PDB entry 8SPX | electron microscopy, 2.95 A resolution | chains C and F of the 6 polymer chains in the assembly

[Chain C]
Molecule: ATP synthase subunit alpha
From: Bacillus sp. PS3
Notes: EC 7.1.2.2
UniProtKB: A0A0M3VGF9 (A0A0M3VGF9_BACP3); residues 26-501 here = UniProt positions 26-501
Sequence (476 residues; row label = number of the first residue in the row):
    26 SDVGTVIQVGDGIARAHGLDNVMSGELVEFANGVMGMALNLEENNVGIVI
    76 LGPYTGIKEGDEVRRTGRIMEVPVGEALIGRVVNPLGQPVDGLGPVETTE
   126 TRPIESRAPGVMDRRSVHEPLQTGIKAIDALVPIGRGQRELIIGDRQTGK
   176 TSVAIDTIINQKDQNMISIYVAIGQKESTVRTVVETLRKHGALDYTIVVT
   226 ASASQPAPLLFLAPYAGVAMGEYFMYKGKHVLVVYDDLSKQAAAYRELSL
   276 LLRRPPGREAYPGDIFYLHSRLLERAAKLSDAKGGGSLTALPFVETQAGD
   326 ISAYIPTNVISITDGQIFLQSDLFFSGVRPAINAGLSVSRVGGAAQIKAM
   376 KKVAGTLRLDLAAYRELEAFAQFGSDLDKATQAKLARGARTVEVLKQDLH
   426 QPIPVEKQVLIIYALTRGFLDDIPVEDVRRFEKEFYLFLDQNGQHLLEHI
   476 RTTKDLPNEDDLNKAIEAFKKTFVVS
Not modelled in the structure: 26
Sequence notes: conflict Ser193 (Cys in A0A0M3VGF9), Phe463 (Trp in A0A0M3VGF9)
Bound ions: Mg2+: Thr176 (together with ATP)
Residues lining bound ligands: ATP (adenosine-5'-triphosphate): Asp170, Arg171, Gln172, Thr173, Gly174, Lys175, Thr176, Ser177, Phe349, Arg354, Pro355, Gln422, Asp423, Leu424

[Chain F]
Molecule: ATP synthase subunit beta
From: Bacillus sp. PS3
UniProtKB: A0A0M4U1P9 (A0A0M4U1P9_BACP3); residue numbers follow UniProt; this construct covers 1-471
Sequence (471 residues; numbered 1 to 471; the number before each row is that of its first residue):
     1 MTRGRVIQVMGPVVDVKFENGHLPAIYNALKIQHKARNENEVDIDLTLEV
    51 ALHLGDDTVRTIAMASTDGLIRGMEVIDTGAPISVPVGEVTLGRVFNVLG
   101 EPIDLEGDIPADARRDPIHRPAPKFEELATEVEILETGIKVVDLLAPYIK
   151 GGKIGLFGGAGVGKTVLIQELIHNIAQEHGGISVFAGVGERTREGNDLYH
   201 EMKDSGVISKTAMVFGQMNEPPGARMRVALTGLTMAEYFRDEQGQDVLLF
   251 IDNIFRFTQAGSEVSALLGRMPSAVGYQPTLATEMGQLQERITSTAKGSI
   301 TSIQAIYVPADDYTDPAPATTFSHLDATTNLERKLAEMGIYPAVDPLAST
   351 SRALAPEIVGEEHYQVARKVQQTLQRYKELQDIIAILGMDELSDEDKLVV
   401 HRARRIQFFLSQNFHVAEQFTGQPGSYVPVKETVRGFKEILEGKYDHLPE
   451 DAFRLVGRIEEVVEKAKAMGV
Not modelled in the structure: 471
Bound ions: Mg2+: Thr165 (together with ADP, phosphate ion)
Residues lining bound ligands: ADP (adenosine-5'-diphosphate): Ala160, Gly161, Val162, Gly163, Lys164, Thr165, Val166, Tyr341, Ala417, Phe420

[Chain C / chain F interface]
Contacting residue pairs - 39 pairs, chain C then chain F:
  Ile32(C) - Gly55(F)
  Gln33(C) - His53(F)
  Val34(C) - Leu52(F)
  Val34(C) - His53(F)  hydrogen bond (backbone-backbone)
  Gly35(C) - Leu52(F)
  Asp36(C) - Leu52(F)
  Asp36(C) - Arg270(F)  salt bridge
  Thr80(C) - Ala25(F)
  Lys83(C) - Leu23(F)  hydrogen bond (side chain-backbone)
  Lys83(C) - Ala25(F)
  Glu84(C) - Leu23(F)
  Glu84(C) - His53(F)
  Glu84(C) - Gly55(F)
  Glu84(C) - Asp56(F)  hydrogen bond (side chain-backbone)
  Glu84(C) - Asp57(F)  hydrogen bond (side chain-backbone)
  Arg171(C) - Ala319(F)
  Arg171(C) - Phe322(F)
  Arg171(C) - Ser323(F)  hydrogen bond
  Lys201(C) - Glu290(F)
  Lys201(C) - His324(F)  hydrogen bond (side chain-backbone)
  Lys201(C) - Asp326(F)  salt bridge
  Glu202(C) - Phe125(F)
  Glu202(C) - Leu128(F)
  Glu202(C) - Glu290(F)
  Arg206(C) - Phe125(F)
  Arg206(C) - Leu128(F)
  Arg206(C) - Ala129(F)  hydrogen bond (side chain-backbone)
  Arg206(C) - Thr130(F)
  Ser229(C) - Ala122(F)
  Ser229(C) - Gln287(F)  hydrogen bond (backbone-side chain)
  Glu272(C) - Pro279(F)
  Glu272(C) - Thr280(F)
  Glu272(C) - Thr283(F)
  Leu275(C) - Met271(F)
  Leu275(C) - Pro272(F)
  Leu276(C) - Pro279(F)  hydrophobic
  Leu276(C) - Thr280(F)
  Arg278(C) - Gly269(F)
  Arg278(C) - Met271(F)
Also at the interface, not in a pair above, chain C (29 interface residues in all): Val115, Asp116, Gln200, Ser203, Thr207, Glu210, Gln230, Ala232, Lys265, Arg279, Ala285, Glu320
Also at the interface, not in a pair above, chain F (33 interface residues in all): Pro24, Ile26, Leu54, Lys153, Ser273, Ala274, Arg352

[In short]
29 residues of chain C and 33 residues of chain F are in contact, with 8 hydrogen bonds and 2 salt bridges.
Polar pairs include Asp36(C)-Arg270(F), Lys201(C)-Asp326(F) and Lys83(C)-Leu23(F). Chain C binds ATP. Bound to
chain F: ADP.
Chain C is ATP synthase subunit alpha and chain F is ATP synthase subunit beta, both from Bacillus sp. PS3;
the structure, PS3 F1 Rotorless, high ATP, was determined by electron microscopy (same publication as 8SPV and
8SPW).
